Entry 1W9S (X-ray diffraction, 1.59 A resolution); this record covers chain A.

[Chain A]
Name: BH0236 protein
Organism: Bacillus halodurans
Notes: fragment: cbm, residues 790-925
Reference sequence: Q9KG76 (Q9KG76); residues 7-142 here correspond to UniProt positions 790-925 (UniProt number = residue number + 783)
Amino-acid sequence (142 residues; numbered 1 to 142; the number before each row is that of its first residue):
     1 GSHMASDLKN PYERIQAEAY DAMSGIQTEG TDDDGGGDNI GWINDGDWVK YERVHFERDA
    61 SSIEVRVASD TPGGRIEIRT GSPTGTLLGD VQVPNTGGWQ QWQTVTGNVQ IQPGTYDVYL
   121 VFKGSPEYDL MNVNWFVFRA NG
Unresolved in the structure: 1-6, 141-142
UniProt features mapped onto this chain:
  - binding site ((1,3-beta-D-glucosyl)n): Glu-29, Trp-42, Asp-70, Asn-95, Asp-129, Asn-132
Metal / ion sites: Na+ site 1: Gln-16, Glu-18, Asp-38, Asn-134; Na+ site 2: Gly-25, Trp-42, Asn-44, Asp-47 (shared with 1 residue of chain B); Na+ site 3: Thr-84 (shared with 4 residues of chain B); Na+ site 4 near Asp-90 (its only coordinating residue here)

[Overview]
Gln-16, Glu-18, Asp-38 and Asn-134 form the Na+ site 1. Gly-25, Trp-42, Asn-44 and Asp-47 form the Na+ site 2.
From UniProt: 6 (1,3-beta-D-glucosyl)n-binding residues.
Chain A is BH0236 protein (Bacillus halodurans); the structure, Structure of a beta-1,3-glucan binding CBM6
from Bacillus halodurans, was determined by X-ray diffraction (same publication as 1W9T and 1W9W).
